3WC1 - chains C and D of the 6 polymer chains in the assembly; structure by X-ray diffraction, 4.18 A resolution (low resolution: residue-level contacts below are approximate; hydrogen-bond / salt-bridge calls are withheld).

[Chain C (and D)]
Protein: Likely histidyl tRNA-specific guanylyltransferase
Organism: Candida albicans
Notes: chain D of this document is another copy of the same molecule, construct and numbering; everything in this record applies to it too
UniProtKB: Q5AFK5 (Q5AFK5_CANAL); residue numbers follow UniProt; this construct covers 1-262
Amino-acid sequence (271 residues; row label = number of the first residue in the row; numbers below 1 keep their minus sign (Gly-2 is residue -2)):
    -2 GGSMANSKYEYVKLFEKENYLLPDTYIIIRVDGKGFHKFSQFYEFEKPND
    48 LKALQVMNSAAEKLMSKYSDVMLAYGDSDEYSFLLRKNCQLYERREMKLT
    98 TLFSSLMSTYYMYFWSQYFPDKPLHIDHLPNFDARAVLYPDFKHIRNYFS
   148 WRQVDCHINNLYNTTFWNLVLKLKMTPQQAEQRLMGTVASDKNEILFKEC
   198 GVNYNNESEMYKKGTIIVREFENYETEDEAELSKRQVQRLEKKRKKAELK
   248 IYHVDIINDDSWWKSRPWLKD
Disordered / not traced: -2 to 3, 218-244
Differences from the reference sequence: expression tag (-2 to 0)
What the authors report for this chain:
  - mutagenesis - H154A, N190A, F194A, K209A, K209Q: decreased catalytic activity
  - mutagenesis - F194Y: unchanged catalytic activity
  - mutagenesis - N200D, K209E: abolished catalytic activity

[How chain C and chain D interact]
Contacting residue pairs (102):
  Tyr6(C) - Asn144(D)
  Tyr6(C) - Ser147(D)
  Tyr6(C) - Trp148(D)
  Tyr6(C) - Ile254(D)
  Glu7(C) - Trp148(D)
  Tyr8(C) - Lys140(D)
  Tyr8(C) - His141(D)
  Tyr8(C) - Asn144(D)
  Val9(C) - Tyr136(D)
  Val9(C) - His141(D)
  Val9(C) - Tyr145(D)
  Val9(C) - Trp148(D)
  Phe12(C) - Val134(D)
  Phe12(C) - Leu135(D)
  Phe12(C) - Tyr136(D)
  Phe12(C) - Pro137(D)
  Phe12(C) - His141(D)
  Glu13(C) - Arg27(D)
  Glu13(C) - Arg132(D)
  Glu13(C) - Val134(D)
  Glu15(C) - Arg132(D)
  Arg27(C) - Glu13(D)
  Lys31(C) - Lys64(D)
  Lys31(C) - Tyr65(D)
  Lys31(C) - Tyr89(D)
  Lys31(C) - Leu99(D)
  Lys60(C) - Ile123(D)
  Lys60(C) - Asp124(D)
  Lys64(C) - Lys31(D)
  Tyr89(C) - Lys31(D)
  Glu93(C) - Met94(D)
  Met94(C) - Glu93(D)
  Met94(C) - Thr97(D)
  Met94(C) - Arg132(D)
  Met94(C) - Ala133(D)
  Lys95(C) - Asp130(D)
  Lys95(C) - Arg132(D)
  Thr97(C) - Met94(D)
  Thr97(C) - Thr98(D)
  Thr98(C) - Thr97(D)
  Thr98(C) - Ser101(D)
  Thr98(C) - Phe129(D)
  Thr98(C) - Asp130(D)
  Thr98(C) - Ala131(D)
  Leu99(C) - Lys31(D)
  Ser101(C) - Thr98(D)
  Ser101(C) - Ser101(D)
  Ser102(C) - Ser101(D)
  Ser102(C) - Ser105(D)
  Ser102(C) - Asn128(D)
  Ser102(C) - Phe129(D)
  Leu103(C) - Asn128(D)
  Ser105(C) - Ser102(D)
  Ser105(C) - Thr106(D)
  Thr106(C) - Ser105(D)
  Thr106(C) - Met109(D)
  Thr106(C) - Leu126(D)
  Thr106(C) - Pro127(D)
  Thr106(C) - Asn128(D)
  Tyr107(C) - Ile123(D)
  Tyr107(C) - Leu126(D)
  Met109(C) - Thr106(D)
  Met109(C) - Met109(D)
  Tyr110(C) - Leu121(D)
  Tyr110(C) - Ile123(D)
  Phe111(C) - Ile123(D)
  Leu121(C) - Tyr110(D)
  Ile123(C) - Lys60(D)
  Ile123(C) - Tyr107(D)
  Ile123(C) - Tyr110(D)
  Ile123(C) - Phe111(D)
  Asp124(C) - Lys60(D)
  Leu126(C) - Thr106(D)
  Leu126(C) - Tyr107(D)
  Pro127(C) - Thr106(D)
  Asn128(C) - Ser102(D)
  Asn128(C) - Leu103(D)
  Asn128(C) - Thr106(D)
  Phe129(C) - Thr98(D)
  Phe129(C) - Ser102(D)
  Asp130(C) - Lys95(D)
  Asp130(C) - Thr98(D)
  Ala131(C) - Thr98(D)
  Arg132(C) - Glu13(D)
  Arg132(C) - Met94(D)
  Arg132(C) - Lys95(D)
  Ala133(C) - Met94(D)
  Val134(C) - Phe12(D)
  Val134(C) - Glu13(D)
  Leu135(C) - Phe12(D)
  Tyr136(C) - Val9(D)
  Tyr136(C) - Phe12(D)
  Pro137(C) - Phe12(D)
  His141(C) - Tyr8(D)
  His141(C) - Val9(D)
  Asn144(C) - Tyr6(D)
  Asn144(C) - Tyr8(D)
  Ser147(C) - Tyr6(D)
  Trp148(C) - Tyr6(D)
  Trp148(C) - Glu7(D)
  Trp148(C) - Val9(D)
  Ile254(C) - Tyr6(D)
Also at the interface, not in a pair above, chain C (54 interface residues in all): Lys5, Lys10, Tyr65, His122, Lys140, Tyr145, Val151
Also at the interface, not in a pair above, chain D (52 interface residues in all): Arg92, His122, Val151

[Summary]
54 residues of chain C face 52 of chain D across their interface. From the paper: H154A, N190A and F194A of
chain C, among others, reduce catalytic activity; N200D and K209E of chain C abolish catalytic activity; 8
substitutions were tested in all.
Chain C and chain D are both Likely histidyl tRNA-specific guanylyltransferase (Candida albicans); the
structure, Crystal structure of C. albicans tRNA(His) guanylyltransferase (Thg1) with a G-1 deleted tRNA(His),
was determined by X-ray diffraction, deposited together with 3WBZ and 3WC2.
